5D0W - chains Q and R of the 28 polymer chains in the assembly; structure by X-ray diffraction, 2.80 A resolution.

== Chain Q ==
Name: Proteasome subunit alpha type-4
Organism: Saccharomyces cerevisiae (strain ATCC 204508 / S288c)
Notes: EC 3.4.25.1
UniProtKB: P40303 (PSA4_YEAST); residues -1 to 252 here correspond to UniProt positions 1-254 (UniProt number = residue number + 2)
Amino-acid sequence (254 residues; row label = number of the first residue in the row; numbers below 1 keep their minus sign (Met-1 is residue -1)):
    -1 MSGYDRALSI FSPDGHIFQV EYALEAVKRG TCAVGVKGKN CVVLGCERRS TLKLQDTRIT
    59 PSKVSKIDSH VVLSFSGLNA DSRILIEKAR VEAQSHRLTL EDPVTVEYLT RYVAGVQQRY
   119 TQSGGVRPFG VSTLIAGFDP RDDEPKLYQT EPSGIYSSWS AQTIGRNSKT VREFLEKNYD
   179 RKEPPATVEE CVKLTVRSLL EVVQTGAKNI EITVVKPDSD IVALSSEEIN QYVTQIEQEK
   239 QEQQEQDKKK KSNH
Unresolved in the structure: -1 to 0, 241-252
Curated features (UniProtKB/Swiss-Prot):
  - modified residue: Thr58 (Phosphothreonine)

== Chain R ==
Name: Proteasome subunit alpha type-5
Organism: Saccharomyces cerevisiae (strain ATCC 204508 / S288c)
Notes: EC 3.4.25.1
UniProtKB: P32379 (PSA5_YEAST); residues -7 to 252 here correspond to UniProt positions 1-260 (UniProt number = residue number + 8)
Amino-acid sequence (260 residues; each row starts with the number of its first residue; numbers below 1 keep their minus sign (Met-7 is residue -7)):
    -7 MFLTRSEYDR GVSTFSPEGR LFQVEYSLEA IKLGSTAIGI ATKEGVVLGV EKRATSPLLE
    53 SDSIEKIVEI DRHIGCAMSG LTADARSMIE HARTAAVTHN LYYDEDINVE SLTQSVCDLA
   113 LRFGEGASGE ERLMSRPFGV ALLIAGHDAD DGYQLFHAEP SGTFYRYNAK AIGSGSEGAQ
   173 AELLNEWHSS LTLKEAELLV LKILKQVMEE KLDENNAQLS CITKQDGFKI YDNEKTAELI
   233 KELKEKEAAE SPEEADVEMS
Unresolved in the structure: -7 to 0, 118-124, 243-252

== How chain Q and chain R interact ==
Pairs across the interface (63; chain Q residue first):
  Asp3(Q) with Glu117(R)
  Arg4(Q) with Glu117(R)
  Ala5(Q) with Val4(R), hydrophobic; Glu117(R), hydrogen bond (backbone-side chain); Ser127(R)
  Ser7(Q) with Ser127(R); Arg128(R)
  Ile8(Q) with Gln15(R)
  Phe9(Q) with Gln15(R); Tyr18(R); Ser19(R); Ala22(R), hydrophobic; Leu73(R), hydrophobic; Arg128(R); Pro129(R); Gly131(R)
  Ser10(Q) with Tyr18(R)
  Pro11(Q) with Tyr18(R), hydrophobic; Glu21(R)
  Gly13(Q) with Tyr18(R); Glu21(R); Ala22(R)
  His14(Q) with Leu25(R)
  Ile15(Q) with Leu73(R), hydrophobic; Arg128(R)
  Lys35(Q) with Glu52(R), salt bridge
  Gln116(Q) with Ala75(R); Asp76(R); Arg128(R)
  Thr119(Q) with Arg128(R), hydrogen bond (backbone-side chain)
  Gln120(Q) with Met126(R); Ser127(R), hydrogen bond (backbone-backbone); Arg128(R); Pro129(R); Phe130(R)
  Ser121(Q) with Ser127(R)
  Gly122(Q) with Ser127(R)
  Ser151(Q) with Ala75(R)
  Gly152(Q) with Ala75(R)
  Ile153(Q) with Thr74(R); Ala75(R), hydrophobic
  Ser155(Q) with Leu51(R); Ser55(R)
  Ser156(Q) with Leu51(R); Glu52(R), hydrogen bond; Ser55(R), hydrogen bond (backbone-side chain)
  Trp157(Q) with Thr47(R); Ser48(R); Leu50(R); Leu51(R); Glu52(R)
  Ser158(Q) with Leu50(R), hydrogen bond (backbone-backbone); Glu52(R), hydrogen bond
  Ala159(Q) with Leu50(R)
  Leu173(Q) with Leu50(R), hydrophobic
  Glu174(Q) with Ser48(R), hydrogen bond; Pro49(R); Leu50(R)
  Tyr177(Q) with Leu50(R), hydrophobic
  Arg179(Q) with Pro49(R), hydrogen bond (side chain-backbone); Leu50(R), hydrogen bond (side chain-backbone); Leu51(R), hydrogen bond (side chain-backbone); Glu52(R)
Other interface residues (no listed pair), chain Q (31 interface residues in all): Asp12, Arg170
Other interface residues (no listed pair), chain R (26 interface residues in all): Asp1

== In short ==
31 residues of chain Q face 26 of chain R across their interface, with 11 hydrogen bonds and 1 salt bridge.
Polar pairs include Lys35(Q)-Glu52(R), Ala5(Q)-Glu117(R) and Thr119(Q)-Arg128(R).
Chain Q is Proteasome subunit alpha type-4 and chain R is Proteasome subunit alpha type-5, both from
Saccharomyces cerevisiae (strain ATCC 204508 / S288c); the structure, Yeast 20S proteasome beta5-T1S mutant,
was determined by X-ray diffraction together with 5CZ4, 5CZ5, 5CZ6, 5CZ7, 5CZ8, 5CZ9 and 16 further entries
from the same study.
